Entry 3PDU (X-ray diffraction, 1.89 A resolution); this record covers chains A and C of the 4 polymer chains in the assembly.

# Chain A (and C)
Molecule: 3-hydroxyisobutyrate dehydrogenase family protein
From: Geobacter sulfurreducens
Notes: chain C of this document is another copy of the same molecule, construct and numbering; everything in this record applies to it too
UniProt: Q74DE4 (Q74DE4_GEOSL); residues 1-286 here = UniProt positions 1-286
Sequence (287 residues; row label = number of the first residue in the row):
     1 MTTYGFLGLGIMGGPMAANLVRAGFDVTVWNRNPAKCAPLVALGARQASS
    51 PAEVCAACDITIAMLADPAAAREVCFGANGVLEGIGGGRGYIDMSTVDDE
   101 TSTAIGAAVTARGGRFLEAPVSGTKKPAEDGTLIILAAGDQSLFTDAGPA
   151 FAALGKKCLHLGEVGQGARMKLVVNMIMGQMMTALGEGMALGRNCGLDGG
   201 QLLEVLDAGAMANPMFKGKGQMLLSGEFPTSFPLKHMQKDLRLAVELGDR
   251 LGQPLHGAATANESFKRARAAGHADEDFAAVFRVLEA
Construct notes: expression tag (287)
Small-molecule neighbours: NADP (NAP; NADP nicotinamide-adenine-dinucleotide phosphate): Gly-8, Leu-9, Gly-10, Ile-11, Met-12, Gly-13, Trp-30, Asn-31, Arg-32, Asn-33, Lys-36, Met-64, Leu-65, Ala-66, Asp-67, Ala-70, Glu-73, Val-74, Ser-95, Thr-96, Val-121, Gly-123, Thr-124, Lys-125, Lys-171, Ser-231, Phe-232, Pro-233, Lys-235, His-236, Lys-239, Asp-240

# Interface between chain A and chain C
Pairs across the interface - 110 pairs, chain A then chain C:
  Ile-134(A) / Val-205(C)
  Ile-134(A) / Ala-208(C)  hydrophobic
  Ile-134(A) / Gly-209(C)
  Leu-136(A) / Val-205(C)  hydrophobic
  Lys-156(A) / Ala-208(C)  hydrogen bond (side chain-backbone)
  Lys-157(A) / Glu-204(C)  salt bridge
  Lys-157(A) / Ala-208(C)
  Leu-159(A) / Glu-204(C)
  Leu-159(A) / Val-205(C)  hydrophobic
  Leu-161(A) / Gln-201(C)
  Gln-166(A) / Cys-195(C)  hydrogen bond (side chain-backbone)
  Gln-166(A) / Gly-196(C)
  Gln-166(A) / Leu-197(C)
  Arg-169(A) / Cys-195(C)  hydrogen bond (side chain-backbone)
  Met-170(A) / Leu-197(C)  hydrophobic
  Met-170(A) / Leu-202(C)
  Val-173(A) / Gly-188(C)
  Val-173(A) / Leu-191(C)  hydrophobic
  Val-173(A) / Gly-192(C)
  Val-173(A) / Leu-202(C)  hydrophobic
  Val-174(A) / Leu-202(C)  hydrophobic
  Val-174(A) / Val-205(C)  hydrophobic
  Val-174(A) / Met-211(C)
  Met-176(A) / Glu-187(C)
  Met-176(A) / Gly-188(C)
  Met-176(A) / Leu-191(C)  hydrophobic
  Ile-177(A) / Ala-184(C)
  Ile-177(A) / Leu-206(C)  hydrophobic
  Ile-177(A) / Phe-216(C)  hydrophobic
  Met-178(A) / Met-211(C)  hydrophobic
  Gln-180(A) / Ala-184(C)
  Gln-180(A) / Glu-187(C)
  Met-181(A) / Met-181(C)  hydrophobic
  Met-181(A) / Met-211(C)  hydrophobic
  Met-181(A) / Phe-216(C)  hydrophobic
  Ala-184(A) / Ile-177(C)
  Ala-184(A) / Gln-180(C)
  Glu-187(A) / Met-176(C)
  Glu-187(A) / Gln-180(C)
  Glu-187(A) / Leu-255(C)
  Glu-187(A) / His-256(C)  hydrogen bond (side chain-backbone)
  Glu-187(A) / Gly-257(C)  hydrogen bond (side chain-backbone)
  Glu-187(A) / Ala-258(C)  hydrogen bond (side chain-backbone)
  Gly-188(A) / Val-173(C)
  Gly-188(A) / Met-176(C)
  Ala-190(A) / Gln-253(C)
  Leu-191(A) / Val-173(C)  hydrophobic
  Leu-191(A) / Met-176(C)  hydrophobic
  Leu-191(A) / Gly-248(C)
  Gly-192(A) / Val-173(C)
  Asn-194(A) / Leu-251(C)
  Asn-194(A) / Gln-253(C)  hydrogen bond
  Cys-195(A) / Gln-166(C)
  Cys-195(A) / Arg-169(C)  hydrogen bond (backbone-side chain)
  Cys-195(A) / Leu-247(C)  hydrophobic
  Cys-195(A) / Leu-251(C)  hydrophobic
  Leu-197(A) / Gln-166(C)
  Leu-197(A) / Met-170(C)  hydrophobic
  Gln-201(A) / Leu-161(C)
  Leu-202(A) / Met-170(C)
  Leu-202(A) / Val-173(C)  hydrophobic
  Leu-202(A) / Val-174(C)  hydrophobic
  Glu-204(A) / Lys-157(C)  salt bridge
  Val-205(A) / Leu-136(C)  hydrophobic
  Val-205(A) / Leu-159(C)  hydrophobic
  Val-205(A) / Val-174(C)  hydrophobic
  Leu-206(A) / Ile-177(C)  hydrophobic
  Ala-208(A) / Ile-134(C)
  Ala-208(A) / Lys-156(C)  hydrogen bond (backbone-side chain)
  Ala-208(A) / Lys-157(C)
  Gly-209(A) / Ile-134(C)
  Ala-210(A) / Asn-213(C)
  Ala-210(A) / Pro-214(C)
  Ala-210(A) / Met-215(C)  hydrogen bond (backbone-backbone)
  Met-211(A) / Val-174(C)
  Met-211(A) / Ile-177(C)  hydrophobic
  Met-211(A) / Met-178(C)  hydrophobic
  Met-211(A) / Met-181(C)  hydrophobic
  Met-211(A) / Asn-213(C)
  Ala-212(A) / Ala-212(C)
  Ala-212(A) / Asn-213(C)
  Ala-212(A) / Pro-214(C)
  Asn-213(A) / Ala-210(C)
  Asn-213(A) / Met-211(C)
  Asn-213(A) / Ala-212(C)
  Pro-214(A) / Ala-210(C)
  Pro-214(A) / Ala-212(C)
  Met-215(A) / Ala-210(C)  hydrogen bond (backbone-backbone)
  Phe-216(A) / Ile-177(C)  hydrophobic
  Phe-216(A) / Met-181(C)  hydrophobic
  Leu-247(A) / Cys-195(C)  hydrophobic
  Gly-248(A) / Leu-191(C)
  Leu-251(A) / Asn-194(C)
  Leu-251(A) / Cys-195(C)  hydrophobic
  Gln-253(A) / Ala-190(C)
  Gln-253(A) / Leu-191(C)
  Gln-253(A) / Asn-194(C)  hydrogen bond
  Gln-253(A) / Leu-285(C)  hydrogen bond (side chain-backbone)
  Leu-255(A) / Glu-187(C)
  His-256(A) / Glu-187(C)  hydrogen bond (backbone-side chain)
  His-256(A) / Thr-260(C)
  His-256(A) / Arg-267(C)
  Gly-257(A) / Glu-187(C)  hydrogen bond (backbone-side chain)
  Gly-257(A) / Thr-260(C)
  Ala-258(A) / Glu-187(C)  hydrogen bond (backbone-side chain)
  Thr-260(A) / His-256(C)
  Thr-260(A) / Gly-257(C)
  Thr-260(A) / Thr-260(C)  hydrogen bond
  Arg-267(A) / His-256(C)
  Leu-285(A) / Gln-253(C)  hydrogen bond (backbone-side chain)
Other interface residues (no listed pair), chain A (54 interface residues in all): Thr-183, Leu-185, Gly-196, Ala-244
Other interface residues (no listed pair), chain C (55 interface residues in all): Leu-185, Ala-244, Gly-252, Ala-287

# In short
The interface between chain A and chain C involves 54 residues on one side and 55 on the other, with 18
hydrogen bonds and 2 salt bridges. Among the polar pairs are Lys-157(A)/Glu-204(C), Lys-156(A)/Ala-208(C) and
Gln-166(A)/Cys-195(C). Chain A binds NADP.
Chain A and chain C are both 3-hydroxyisobutyrate dehydrogenase family protein (Geobacter sulfurreducens); the
structure, Crystal structure of gamma-hydroxybutyrate dehydrogenase from Geobacter sulfurreducens in complex
with NADP+, was determined by X-ray diffraction, deposited together with 3PEF.
